PDB entry 1QFU | X-ray diffraction, 2.80 A resolution | chains A and L of the 4 polymer chains in the assembly

Chain A:
Molecule: Protein (hemagglutinin (HA1 chain))
From: Influenza A virus (A/X-31(H3N2))
Notes: fragment: bromelain digested
UniProt: P03437 (HEMA_IAAIC); residues 1-328 here correspond to UniProt positions 17-344 (UniProt number = residue number + 16)
Amino-acid sequence (328 residues; numbered 1 to 328; the number before each row is that of its first residue):
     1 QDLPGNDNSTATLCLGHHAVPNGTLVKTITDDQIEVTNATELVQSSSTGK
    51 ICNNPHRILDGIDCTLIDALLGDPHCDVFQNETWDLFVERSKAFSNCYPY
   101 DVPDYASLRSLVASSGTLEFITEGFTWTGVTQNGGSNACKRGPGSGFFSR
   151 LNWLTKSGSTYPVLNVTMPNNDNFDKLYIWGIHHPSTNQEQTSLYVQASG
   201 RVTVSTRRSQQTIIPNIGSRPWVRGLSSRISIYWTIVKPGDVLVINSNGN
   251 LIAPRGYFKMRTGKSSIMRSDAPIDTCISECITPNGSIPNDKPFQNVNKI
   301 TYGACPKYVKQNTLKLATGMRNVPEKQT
Disordered / not traced: 1-8, 327-328
Swiss-Prot annotation at these positions:
  - glycosylation (N-linked (GlcNAc...) asparagine): Asn-8, Asn-22, Asn-38, Asn-81, Asn-165, Asn-285
Disulfides: Cys-52/Cys-277, Cys-64/Cys-76, Cys-97/Cys-139, Cys-281/Cys-305
Glycans and other covalent adducts: N-acetylglucosamine (NAG) linked to Asn-38, Asn-285; glycan linked to Asn-81, Asn-165

Chain L:
Molecule: Protein (immunoglobulin IGG1-kappa antibody (light chain))
From: Mus musculus
Notes: fragment: fab fragment; antibody fragment or engineered binder
Amino-acid sequence (217 residues; each row starts with the number of its first residue; note: 2 numbers in that range are skipped by the numbering (no residue carries them; nothing is unmodelled there); a row labelled like 31A-31F holds insertion residues (31A, then the next letters in order)):
     1 DVVMTQTPLSLPVSLGDQASISCRSSQTLV
31A-31F HSNGNT
    32 YLHWYLQKPGQSPKLLIYKVSNRFSGVPDRFSGSGSGTDFTLKISRVEAE
    82 DLGVYFCSQNTHVPYTFGGGTKLE
106A-106B IK
   107 RADAAPTVSIFPPSKIQLTSGGASVVCFLNNFYPKDINVKWKIDGSERQN
   157 GVLNSWTDQDSKDSTYSMSSTLTLTKDEYERHNSYTCEATHKTSTSPIVK
   207 SFNRN
Disulfides: Cys-23/Cys-88, Cys-133/Cys-193

Chain A / chain L interface:
Contacting residue pairs - 4 pairs, chain A then chain L:
  Pro-74(A) / Ser-56(L)
  His-75(A) / Ser-56(L)
  Val-78(A) / Tyr-49(L)
  Pro-143(A) / Glu-81(L)
Other interface residues (no listed pair), chain A (6 interface residues in all): Arg-141, Gly-142
Other interface residues (no listed pair), chain L (4 interface residues in all): Gly-57

Overview:
Chain A and chain L form an interface of 6 and 4 residues respectively. Covalently linked N-acetylglucosamine:
at Asn-38(A), Asn-81(A), Asn-165(A) and Asn-285(A).
Here chain A is Protein (hemagglutinin (HA1 chain)) (Influenza A virus (A/X-31(H3N2))) and chain L is Protein
(immunoglobulin IGG1-kappa antibody (light chain)) (Mus musculus). Entry 1QFU (Influenza virus hemagglutinin
complexed with a neutralizing antibody) was determined by X-ray diffraction.
